1RI1 - chain A; structure by X-ray diffraction, 2.50 A resolution.

Chain A:
Name: mRNA CAPPING ENZYME
Organism: Encephalitozoon cuniculi
UniProtKB: Q8SR66 (MCES_ENCCU); numbering as in UniProt (aligned over 1-298)
Sequence (298 residues; numbered 1 to 298; the number before each row is that of its first residue):
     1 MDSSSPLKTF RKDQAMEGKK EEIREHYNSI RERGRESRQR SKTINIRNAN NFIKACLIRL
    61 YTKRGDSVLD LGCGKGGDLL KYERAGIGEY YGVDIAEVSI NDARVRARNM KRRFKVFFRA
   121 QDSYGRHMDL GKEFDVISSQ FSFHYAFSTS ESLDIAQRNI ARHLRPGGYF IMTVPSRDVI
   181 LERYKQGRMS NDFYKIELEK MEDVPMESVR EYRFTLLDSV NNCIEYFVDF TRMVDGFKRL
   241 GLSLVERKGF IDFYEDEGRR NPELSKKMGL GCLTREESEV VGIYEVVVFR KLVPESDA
Not modelled in the structure: 1-40, 293-298
Small-molecule neighbours:
  - mrna cap analog N7-methyl gpppg (GTG; 7-methyl-guanosine-5'-triphosphate-5'-guanosine): Arg47, Asn50, Asn51, Lys54, Gly77, Leu80, Lys81, Arg106, Phe141, Leu216, Ser219, Val220, Met268, Tyr284
  - S-adenosylhomocysteine (SAH): Lys54, Gly72, Cys73, Gly74, Asp78, Val93, Asp94, Ile95, Ala96, Ser99, Gln121, Asp122, Ser123, Tyr124, Gln140, Phe141, Ser142, Tyr145

In short:
Ligands of chain A: S-adenosylhomocysteine and mrna cap analog N7-methyl gpppg.
Chain A is mRNA CAPPING ENZYME (Encephalitozoon cuniculi); the structure, Structure and mechanism of mRNA cap
(guanine N-7) methyltransferase, was determined by X-ray diffraction (same publication as 1RI2, 1RI3, 1RI4 and
1RI5).
